PDB entry 7QN6 | electron microscopy, 2.90 A resolution | chains D and E of the 8 polymer chains in the assembly

# Chain D
Molecule: Gamma-aminobutyric acid receptor subunit beta-3
Organism: Homo sapiens
Reference sequence: P28472 (GBRB3_HUMAN); residues -24 to 448 here correspond to UniProt positions 1-473 (UniProt number = residue number + 25)
Chain sequence (473 residues; each row starts with the number of its first residue; numbers below 1 keep their minus sign (Met-24 is residue -24)):
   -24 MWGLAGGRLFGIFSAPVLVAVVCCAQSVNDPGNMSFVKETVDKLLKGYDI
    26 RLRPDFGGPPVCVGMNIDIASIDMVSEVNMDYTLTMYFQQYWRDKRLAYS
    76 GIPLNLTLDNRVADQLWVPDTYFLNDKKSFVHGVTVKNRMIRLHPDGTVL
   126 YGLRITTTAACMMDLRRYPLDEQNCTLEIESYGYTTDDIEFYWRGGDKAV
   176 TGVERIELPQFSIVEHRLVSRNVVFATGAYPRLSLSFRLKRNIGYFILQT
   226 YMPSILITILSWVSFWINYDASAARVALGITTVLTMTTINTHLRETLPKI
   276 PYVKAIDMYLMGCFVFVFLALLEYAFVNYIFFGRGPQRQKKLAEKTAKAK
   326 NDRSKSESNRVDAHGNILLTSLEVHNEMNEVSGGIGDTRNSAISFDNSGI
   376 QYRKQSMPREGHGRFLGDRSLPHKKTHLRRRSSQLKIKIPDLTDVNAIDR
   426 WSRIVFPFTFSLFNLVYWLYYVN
Unresolved in the structure: -24 to 6, 308-421, 448
Disulfide bonds: Cys136-Cys150
Glycans and other covalent adducts: N-acetylglucosamine (NAG) linked to Asn80; glycan linked to Asn149
Curated features (UniProtKB/Swiss-Prot):
  - binding site (benzamidine): Asp95 to Tyr97, Glu155 to Tyr157, Phe200
  - binding site (4-aminobutanoate): Tyr97, Glu155, Tyr157, Thr202
  - binding site (histamine): Tyr97, Ser156, Tyr157, Thr202
  - glycosylation (N-linked (GlcNAc...) asparagine): Asn8, Asn80, Asn149

# Chain E
Molecule: Gamma-aminobutyric acid receptor subunit delta
Organism: Homo sapiens
Reference sequence: O14764 (GBRD_HUMAN); residue numbers follow UniProt; this construct covers 1-452
Chain sequence (472 residues; row label = number of the first residue in the row):
     1 MDAPARLLAPLLLLCAQQLRGTRAMNDIGDYVGSNLEISWLPNLDGLIAG
    51 YARNFRPGIGGPPVNVALALEVASIDHISEANMEYTMTVFLHQSWRDSRL
   101 SYNHTNETLGLDSRFVDKLWLPDTFIVNAKSAWFHDVTVENKLIRLQPDG
   151 VILYSIRITSTVACDMDLAKYPMDEQECMLDLESYGYSSEDIVYYWSESQ
   201 EHIHGLDKLQLAQFTITSYRFTTELMNFKSAGQFPRLSLHFHLRRNRGVY
   251 IIQSYMPSVLLVAMSWVSFWISQAAVPARVSLGITTVLTMTTLMVSARSS
   301 LPRASAIKALDVYFWICYVFVFAALVEYAFAHFNADYRKKQKAKVKVSRP
   351 RAEMDVRNAIVLFSLSAAGVTQELAISRRQRRVPGNLMGSYRSVGVETGE
   401 TKKEGAARSGGQGGIRARLRPIDADTIDIYARAVFPAAFAAVNVIYWAAY
   451 AMGGSGGSGGSGKTETSQVAPA
Unresolved in the structure: 1-40, 337-423, 452-472
Disulfide bonds: Cys164-Cys178
Glycans and other covalent adducts: N-acetylglucosamine (NAG) linked to Asn103
Sequence notes: expression tag (453-472)
Curated features (UniProtKB/Swiss-Prot):
  - modified residue: Ser390 (Phosphoserine)
  - glycosylation (N-linked (GlcNAc...) asparagine): Asn103, Asn106
  - natural variant: Glu177 (E177A: In GEFSP5), Arg220 (R220C: In GEFSP5; uncertain significance; R220H: Reduced receptor current amplitudes), Val370 (V370I: Found in a patient with childhood onset epileptic encephalopathy; uncertain significance)
What the authors report for this chain:
  - specificity-determining residues: Glu71, His92 (proposed by the authors, not directly observed)

# Chain D / chain E interface
Pairs across the interface (91):
  Met9(D) - Arg56(E)
  Met9(D) - Gly58(E)  hydrogen bond (side chain-backbone)
  Met9(D) - Ile59(E)  hydrophobic
  Met9(D) - Arg99(E)
  Val12(D) - Phe55(E)  hydrophobic
  Lys13(D) - Ala52(E)
  Lys13(D) - Phe55(E)
  Val16(D) - Phe55(E)  hydrophobic
  Glu52(D) - Arg303(E)  salt bridge
  Tyr62(D) - Phe125(E)
  Tyr62(D) - Tyr185(E)  hydrophobic
  Leu79(D) - Gly60(E)
  Thr82(D) - Gly186(E)
  Thr82(D) - Tyr187(E)
  Leu83(D) - Asn54(E)
  Leu83(D) - Phe55(E)  hydrophobic
  Leu83(D) - Tyr187(E)
  Asp84(D) - Arg53(E)
  Asp84(D) - Asn54(E)  hydrogen bond (backbone-backbone)
  Asp84(D) - Trp120(E)
  Asp84(D) - Tyr187(E)
  Arg86(D) - Arg53(E)
  Arg86(D) - Asp117(E)  hydrogen bond (side chain-backbone)
  Arg86(D) - Leu119(E)  hydrogen bond (side chain-backbone)
  Val87(D) - Asn54(E)
  His107(D) - Ala129(E)
  His107(D) - Lys130(E)
  Gly108(D) - Phe134(E)
  Val109(D) - Thr124(E)
  Val109(D) - Phe125(E)
  Val109(D) - Ala132(E)
  Val109(D) - Trp133(E)
  Val109(D) - Phe134(E)  hydrophobic
  Val109(D) - Ile158(E)  hydrophobic
  Thr110(D) - Leu91(E)
  Thr110(D) - Thr124(E)  hydrogen bond (side chain-backbone)
  Thr110(D) - Phe134(E)
  Thr110(D) - Ile156(E)
  Val111(D) - Asp123(E)
  Asn113(D) - Phe125(E)
  Asn113(D) - Tyr185(E)
  Arg114(D) - Tyr185(E)
  Met115(D) - Tyr185(E)
  Met115(D) - Gly186(E)
  Arg117(D) - Gly186(E)  hydrogen bond (side chain-backbone)
  Arg117(D) - Ala231(E)
  Gly127(D) - Tyr185(E)
  Leu128(D) - Tyr185(E)  hydrogen bond (backbone-side chain)
  Arg129(D) - Phe125(E)
  Arg129(D) - Ile126(E)  hydrogen bond (side chain-backbone)
  Arg129(D) - Val127(E)
  Arg129(D) - Ala129(E)
  Arg129(D) - Tyr185(E)  hydrogen bond (backbone-side chain)
  Tyr143(D) - Arg303(E)  hydrogen bond
  Glu182(D) - Asp165(E)
  Pro184(D) - Ala304(E)  hydrophobic
  Pro184(D) - Ser305(E)
  Gln185(D) - Arg303(E)  hydrogen bond
  Arg216(D) - Arg303(E)
  Gly219(D) - Ser305(E)
  Tyr220(D) - Arg303(E)
  Tyr220(D) - Ala304(E)
  Tyr220(D) - Ser305(E)  hydrogen bond (backbone-side chain)
  Phe221(D) - Arg303(E)
  Leu223(D) - Arg298(E)  hydrogen bond (backbone-side chain)
  Leu223(D) - Trp315(E)  hydrophobic
  Gln224(D) - Val295(E)  hydrogen bond (side chain-backbone)
  Gln224(D) - Arg298(E)  hydrogen bond
  Pro228(D) - Thr291(E)
  Leu231(D) - Tyr318(E)
  Ile232(D) - Leu288(E)  hydrophobic
  Ile234(D) - Phe322(E)  hydrophobic
  Leu235(D) - Leu288(E)  hydrophobic
  Leu235(D) - Phe322(E)  hydrophobic
  Leu235(D) - Leu325(E)  hydrophobic
  Val238(D) - Ala329(E)  hydrophobic
  Trp241(D) - Phe333(E)
  Ile242(D) - His332(E)
  Asn243(D) - His332(E)  hydrogen bond (backbone-side chain)
  Asn243(D) - Asp336(E)
  Ala246(D) - Val276(E)  hydrophobic
  Ala248(D) - Pro277(E)  hydrophobic
  Ala249(D) - Val276(E)  hydrophobic
  Ala249(D) - Val280(E)  hydrophobic
  Leu253(D) - Ile284(E)  hydrophobic
  Thr256(D) - Ile284(E)
  Thr256(D) - Leu288(E)
  Thr260(D) - Leu288(E)
  His267(D) - Val295(E)
  His267(D) - Ser299(E)
  Arg428(D) - Phe333(E)
Interface residues without a listed pair, chain D (58 interface residues in all): Asp43, Asp48, Phe105, Thr131, Ala252, Thr271, Leu272
Interface residues without a listed pair, chain E (61 interface residues in all): Tyr51, Pro57, Gln93, Leu121, Pro122, Asp191, Lys229, Phe234, Val287, Met294, Ile307

# Overview
The interface between chain D and chain E involves 58 residues on one side and 61 on the other; the contacts
include 16 hydrogen bonds and 1 salt bridge. Polar contacts include Glu52(D)-Arg303(E), Met9(D)-Gly58(E) and
Arg86(D)-Asp117(E). N-acetylglucosamine is covalently linked to Asn80(D). Covalently linked
N-acetylglucosamine: at Asn103(E). From the paper: specificity determinants Glu71(E) and His92(E).
Here chain D is Gamma-aminobutyric acid receptor subunit beta-3 and chain E is Gamma-aminobutyric acid
receptor subunit delta, both from Homo sapiens. Entry 7QN6 (Cryo-EM structure of human full-length beta3delta
GABA(A)R in complex with nanobody Nb25) was determined by electron microscopy (same publication as 7QN5, 7QN7,
7QN8, 7QN9, 7QNA, 7QNB and 3 further entries).
